Entry 7WXU (electron microscopy, 2.85 A resolution); this record covers chains A and N of the 5 polymer chains in the assembly.

Chain A:
Protein: engineered mini Galpha-Q subunit
Source organism: Homo sapiens
Sequence (362 residues; row label = number of the first residue in the row; note: 26 numbers in that range are skipped by the numbering (no residue carries them; nothing is unmodelled there)):
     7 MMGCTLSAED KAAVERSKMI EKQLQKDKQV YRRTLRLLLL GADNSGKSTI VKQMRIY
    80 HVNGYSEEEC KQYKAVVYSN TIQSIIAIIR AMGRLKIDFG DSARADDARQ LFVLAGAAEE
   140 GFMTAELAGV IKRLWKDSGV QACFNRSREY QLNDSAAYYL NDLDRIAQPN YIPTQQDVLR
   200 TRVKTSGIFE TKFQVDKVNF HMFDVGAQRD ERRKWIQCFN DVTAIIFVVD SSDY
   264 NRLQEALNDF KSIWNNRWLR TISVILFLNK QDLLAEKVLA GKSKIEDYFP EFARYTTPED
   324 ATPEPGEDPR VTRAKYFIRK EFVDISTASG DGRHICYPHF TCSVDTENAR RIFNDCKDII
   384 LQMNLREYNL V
Disordered / not traced: 7-12, 80-201

Chain N:
Protein: NB35
Source organism: Lama glama
Sequence (161 residues; row label = number of the first residue in the row; numbers below 1 keep their minus sign (Met-21 is residue -21)):
   -21 MKYLLPTAAA GLLLLAAQPA MAQVQLQESG GGLVQPGGSL RLSCAASGFT FSNYKMNWVR
    39 QAPGKGLEWV SDISQSGASI SYTGSVKGRF TISRDNAKNT LYLQMNSLKP EDTAVYYCAR
    99 CPAPFTRDCF DVTSTTYAYR GQGTQVTVSS AAALEHHHHH H
Disordered / not traced: -21 to 0, 129-139

How chain A and chain N interact:
Contacting residue pairs (18; chain A residue first):
  Arg228(A) - Thr113(N)  hydrogen bond (side chain-backbone)
  Asp229(A) - Thr111(N)
  Asp229(A) - Ser112(N)
  Asp229(A) - Thr113(N)
  Glu230(A) - Thr111(N)
  Glu230(A) - Thr113(N)
  Glu230(A) - Tyr115(N)
  Arg231(A) - Phe108(N)
  Arg232(A) - Pro100(N)
  Arg232(A) - Tyr115(N)
  Asn271(A) - Trp47(N)
  Ser275(A) - Cys107(N)  hydrogen bond (side chain-backbone)
  Ser275(A) - Phe108(N)
  Asn278(A) - Arg105(N)
  Asn279(A) - Asp106(N)
  Arg283(A) - Arg105(N)
  Tyr311(A) - Gly62(N)
  Glu314(A) - Lys65(N)  salt bridge
Other interface residues (no listed pair), chain A (14 interface residues in all): Gln267, Pro313
Other interface residues (no listed pair), chain N (16 interface residues in all): Thr61, Ser63, Thr114, Tyr117

Overview:
14 residues of chain A face 16 of chain N across their interface, with 2 hydrogen bonds and 1 salt bridge.
Polar pairs include Glu314(A)-Lys65(N), Arg228(A)-Thr113(N) and Ser275(A)-Cys107(N).
Here chain A is engineered mini Galpha-Q subunit (Homo sapiens) and chain N is NB35 (Lama glama). Entry 7WXU
(GPR110/Gq complex) was determined by electron microscopy, deposited together with 7WXW, 7WY0, 7WZ7 and 7X2V.
